8EFT - chains K and J of the 18 polymer chains in the assembly; structure by electron microscopy, 9.68 A resolution (very low resolution: no residue pairs are listed; an interface is given only as per-side residue counts).

[Chain K (and J)]
Protein: Dynamin-like 120 kDa protein, form S1
Source organism: Homo sapiens
Notes: chain J of this document is another copy of the same molecule, construct and numbering; everything in this record applies to it too
UniProt: O60313 (OPA1_HUMAN); numbering as in UniProt (aligned over 195-960)
Sequence (766 residues; row label = number of the first residue in the row):
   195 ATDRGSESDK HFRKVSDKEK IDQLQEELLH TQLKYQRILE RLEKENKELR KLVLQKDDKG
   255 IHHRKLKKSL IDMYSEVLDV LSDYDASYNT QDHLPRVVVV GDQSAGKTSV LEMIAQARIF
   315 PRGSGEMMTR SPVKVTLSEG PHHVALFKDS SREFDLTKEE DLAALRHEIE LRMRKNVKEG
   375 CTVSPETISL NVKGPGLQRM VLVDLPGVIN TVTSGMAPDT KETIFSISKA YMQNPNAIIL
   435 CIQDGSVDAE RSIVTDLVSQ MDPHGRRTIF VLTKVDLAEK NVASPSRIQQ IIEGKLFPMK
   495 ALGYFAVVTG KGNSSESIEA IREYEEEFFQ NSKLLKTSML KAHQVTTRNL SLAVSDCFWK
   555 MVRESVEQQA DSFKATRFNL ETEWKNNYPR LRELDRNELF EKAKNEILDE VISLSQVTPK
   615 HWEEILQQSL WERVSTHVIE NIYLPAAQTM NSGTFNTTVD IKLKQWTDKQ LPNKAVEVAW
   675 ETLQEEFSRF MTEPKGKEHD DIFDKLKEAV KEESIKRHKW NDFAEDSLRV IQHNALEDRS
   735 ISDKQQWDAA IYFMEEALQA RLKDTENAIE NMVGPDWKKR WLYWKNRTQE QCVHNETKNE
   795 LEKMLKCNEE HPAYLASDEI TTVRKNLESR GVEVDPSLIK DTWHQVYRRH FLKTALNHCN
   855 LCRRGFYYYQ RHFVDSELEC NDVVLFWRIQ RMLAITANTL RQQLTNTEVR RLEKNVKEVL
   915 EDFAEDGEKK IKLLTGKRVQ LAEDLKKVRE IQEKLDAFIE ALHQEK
UniProt features mapped onto this chain:
  - region: Gly-295 to Thr-302 (G1 motif), Met-321 to Arg-324 (G2 motif), Asp-398 to Gly-401 (G3 motif), Thr-467 to Asp-470 (G4 motif), Val-501 to Gly-504 (G5 motif)
  - binding site (GTP): Ser-298, Gly-300, Lys-301, Thr-302, Ser-303, Gly-317, Lys-468, Asp-470, Thr-503, Gly-506, Asn-507
  - binding site (Mg(2+)): Thr-302, Thr-323, Asp-398
  - modified residue: Lys-228 (N6-acetyllysine)
  - natural variant: Glu-270 (E270K: In OPA1), Leu-272 (L272P: In OPA1), Asp-273 (D273A: In OPA1), Arg-290 (R290Q: In OPA1; R290W: In OPA1), Val-293 to Val-294 (deletion: In OPA1), Gly-300 (G300E: In OPA1), Gln-310 (Q310R: In OPA1), Arg-324 to Pro-326 (deletion: In OPA1), Thr-330 (T330S: In OPA1), Ala-357 (A357T: In DOA+ and OPA1), Val-377 (V377I: In OPA1), Ile-382 (I382M: In OPA1 and BEHRS), 41 further natural variant entries in UniProt
  - mutagenesis: Glu-213 (E213A: In interface mutant 9; strongly decreased ability to mediate mitochondrial fusion; when associated with A-217, A-557 and A-565), Gln-217 (Q217A: In interface mutant 9; strongly decreased ability to mediate mitochondrial fusion; when associated with A-213, A-557 and A-565), Arg-235 (R235A: In interface mutant 8; strongly decreased ability to mediate mitochondrial fusion), Leu-243 (L243A: In mutant control 1; does not affect ability to mediate mitochondrial fusion), Leu-248 (L248A: In mutant control 2; does not affect ability to mediate mitochondrial fusion), Gln-297 (Q297E: Abolished GTPase activity without affecting the ability to bind membranes), Ser-298 (S298A: Abolished GTPase activity without affecting the ability to bind membranes), Lys-301 (K301A: Abolished GTPase activity), Thr-302 (T302A: Abolished GTPase activity; T302N: Abolished GTPase activity without affecting the ability to bind membranes), Arg-316 (R316A: Strongly decreased GTPase activity), Glu-320 (E320A: Decreased GTPase activity), Met-321 (M321A: Strongly decreased GTPase activity), 39 further mutagenesis entries in UniProt
Cystine bridges: Cys-856/Cys-874

[Chain K / chain J interface]
At this resolution (10 A) residue pairs are not listed: 8 residues of chain K and 8 of chain J lie at the interface.

[Overview]
Chain K and chain J each contribute 8 residues to their interface. Curated annotation (UniProt) lists 11
GTP-binding residues, 3 Mg2+-binding residues and 67 mutagenesis sites on chain K.
Chain K and chain J are both Dynamin-like 120 kDa protein, form S1 (Homo sapiens); the structure, CryoEM of
the soluble OPA1 interfaces from the apo helical assembly on a lipid membrane, was determined by electron
microscopy, deposited together with 8EEW, 8EF7, 8EFF, 8EFR and 8EFS.
